PDB entry 9B8T | electron microscopy, 2.95 A resolution | chains A and T of the 6 polymer chains in the assembly

Chain A:
Protein: DNA polymerase epsilon catalytic subunit
From: Homo sapiens
Notes: EC 2.7.7.7
UniProt: Q9Y5S4 (Q9Y5S4_HUMAN); numbering as in UniProt (aligned over 1-2286)
Chain sequence (2286 residues; row label = number of the first residue in the row):
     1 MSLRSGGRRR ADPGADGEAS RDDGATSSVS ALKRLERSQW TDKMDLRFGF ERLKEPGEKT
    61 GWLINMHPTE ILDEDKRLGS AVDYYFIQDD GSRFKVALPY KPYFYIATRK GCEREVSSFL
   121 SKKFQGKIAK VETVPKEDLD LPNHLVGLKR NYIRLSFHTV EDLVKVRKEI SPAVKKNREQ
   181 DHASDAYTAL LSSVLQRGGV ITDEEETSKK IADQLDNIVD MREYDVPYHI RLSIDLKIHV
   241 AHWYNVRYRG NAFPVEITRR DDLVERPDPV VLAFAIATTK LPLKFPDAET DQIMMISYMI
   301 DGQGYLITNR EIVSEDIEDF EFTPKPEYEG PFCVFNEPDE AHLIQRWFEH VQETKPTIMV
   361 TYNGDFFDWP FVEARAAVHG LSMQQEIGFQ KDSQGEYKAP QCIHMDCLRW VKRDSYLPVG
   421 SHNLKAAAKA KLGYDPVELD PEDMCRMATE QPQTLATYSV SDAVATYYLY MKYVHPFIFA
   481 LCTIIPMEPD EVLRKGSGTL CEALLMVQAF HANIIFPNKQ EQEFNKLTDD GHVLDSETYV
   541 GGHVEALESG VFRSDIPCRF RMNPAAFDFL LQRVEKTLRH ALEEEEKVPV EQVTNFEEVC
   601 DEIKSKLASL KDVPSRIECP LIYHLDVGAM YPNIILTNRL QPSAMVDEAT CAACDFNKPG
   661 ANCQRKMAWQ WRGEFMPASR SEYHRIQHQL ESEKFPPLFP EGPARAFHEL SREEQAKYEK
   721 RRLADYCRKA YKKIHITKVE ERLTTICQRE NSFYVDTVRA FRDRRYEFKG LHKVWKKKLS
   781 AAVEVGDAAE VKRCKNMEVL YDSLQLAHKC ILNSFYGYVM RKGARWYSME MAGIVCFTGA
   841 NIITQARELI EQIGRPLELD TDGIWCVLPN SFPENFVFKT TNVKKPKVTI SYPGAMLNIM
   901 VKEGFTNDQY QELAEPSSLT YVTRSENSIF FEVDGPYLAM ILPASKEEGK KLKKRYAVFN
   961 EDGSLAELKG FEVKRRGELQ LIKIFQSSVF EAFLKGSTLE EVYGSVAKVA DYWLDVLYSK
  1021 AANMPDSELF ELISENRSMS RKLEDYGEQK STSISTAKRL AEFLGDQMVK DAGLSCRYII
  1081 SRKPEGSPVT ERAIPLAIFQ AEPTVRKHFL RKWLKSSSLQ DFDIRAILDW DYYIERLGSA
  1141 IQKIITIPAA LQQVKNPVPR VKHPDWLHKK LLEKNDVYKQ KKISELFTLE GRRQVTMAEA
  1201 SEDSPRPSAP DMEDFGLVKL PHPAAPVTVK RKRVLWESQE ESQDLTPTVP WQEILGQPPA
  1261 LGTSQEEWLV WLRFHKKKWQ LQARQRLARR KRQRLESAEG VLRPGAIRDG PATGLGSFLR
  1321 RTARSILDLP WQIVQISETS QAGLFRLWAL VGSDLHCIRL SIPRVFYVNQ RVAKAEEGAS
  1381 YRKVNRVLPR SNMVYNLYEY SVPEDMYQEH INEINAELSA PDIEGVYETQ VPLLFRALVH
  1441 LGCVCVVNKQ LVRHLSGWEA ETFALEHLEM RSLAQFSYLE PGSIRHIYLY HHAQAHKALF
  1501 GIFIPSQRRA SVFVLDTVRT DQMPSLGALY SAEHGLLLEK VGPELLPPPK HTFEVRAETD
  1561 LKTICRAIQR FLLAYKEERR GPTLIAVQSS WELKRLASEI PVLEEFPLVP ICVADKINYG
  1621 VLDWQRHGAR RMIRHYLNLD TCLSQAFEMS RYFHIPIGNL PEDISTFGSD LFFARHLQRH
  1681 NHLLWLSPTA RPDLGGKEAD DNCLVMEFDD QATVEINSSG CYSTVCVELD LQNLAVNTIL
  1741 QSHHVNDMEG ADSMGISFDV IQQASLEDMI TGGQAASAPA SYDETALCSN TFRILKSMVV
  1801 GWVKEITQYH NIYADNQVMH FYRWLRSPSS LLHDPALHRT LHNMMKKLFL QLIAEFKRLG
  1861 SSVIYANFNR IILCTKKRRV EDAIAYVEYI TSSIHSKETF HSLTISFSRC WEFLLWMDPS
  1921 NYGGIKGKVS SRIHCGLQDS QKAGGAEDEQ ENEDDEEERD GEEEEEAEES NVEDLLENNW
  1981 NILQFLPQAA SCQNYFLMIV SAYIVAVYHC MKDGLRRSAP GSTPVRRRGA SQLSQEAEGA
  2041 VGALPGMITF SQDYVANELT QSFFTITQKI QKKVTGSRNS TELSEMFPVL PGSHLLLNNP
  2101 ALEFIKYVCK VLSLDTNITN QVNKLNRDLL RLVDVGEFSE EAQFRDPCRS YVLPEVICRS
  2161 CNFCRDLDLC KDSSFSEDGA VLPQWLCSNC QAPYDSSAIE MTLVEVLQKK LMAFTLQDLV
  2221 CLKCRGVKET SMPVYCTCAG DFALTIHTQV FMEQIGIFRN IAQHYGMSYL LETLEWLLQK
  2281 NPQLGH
Disordered / not traced: 1-23, 183-211, 1199-2286
Sequence notes: engineered mutation Ala275 (Asp in Q9Y5S4), Ala277 (Glu in Q9Y5S4)
Ion coordination: Mg2+: Asp626, Val627, Asp862 (together with dTTP); 4Fe-4S cluster Fe: Cys651, Cys654, Cys663, Cys747
Residues lining bound ligands:
  - 4Fe-4S cluster (SF4): Thr650, Cys651, Cys654, Phe656, Asn657, Cys663, Gln664, Cys747, Arg749
  - dTTP (TTP): Tyr416, Asp626, Val627, Gly628, Ala629, Met630, Tyr631, Pro632, Arg765, Lys769, Lys809, Asn813, Tyr816, Thr861, Asp862
Reported in the primary citation:
  - 4Fe-4S cluster coordination: Cys651, Cys654, Cys663, Cys747
  - binding site for dTTP: Tyr416, Ala629, Tyr631, Arg765, Lys769, Lys809, Asn813
  - Mg2+ coordination: Asp626, Val627, Asp862
  - binding site for Template DNA (chain T): Ser497, Thr499, Gly541, Lys732, Arg821, Lys953, Thr1090
  - binding site for Primer DNA: Lys733, His735, Tyr956, Lys974, Arg976, Tyr1046
  - disease-associated variants - R685W: unchanged catalytic activity on PCNA
  - mutagenesis - R685W: unchanged catalytic activity on PCNA
  - mutagenesis - H684A/R685A/Q689A/Y726A/K729A: abolished catalytic activity

Chain T:
Molecule: Template DNA
Sequence (59 nucleotides; each row starts with the number of its first residue):
     1 GCCACGCTGA GAGCCAGCAG CAAAGTGAAA AATCTAAAGC ATCACCTTGC TGAACCTCA
Disordered / not traced: 1-20, 48-59

How chain A and chain T interact:
Residue-residue contacts (59; chain A residue first):
  Arg167(A) with DC21(T), salt bridge to the phosphate
  Lys168(A) with DC21(T), salt bridge to the phosphate
  Gln394(A) with DC21(T), phosphate contact; DA22(T), phosphate contact
  Tyr416(A) with DA24(T), base contact
  Arg494(A) with DA23(T), phosphate contact
  Lys495(A) with DA22(T), phosphate contact; DA23(T), phosphate contact
  Gly496(A) with DA23(T), hydrogen bond to the phosphate; DA24(T), phosphate contact
  Ser497(A) with DA24(T), hydrogen bond to the phosphate
  Gly498(A) with DA24(T), hydrogen bond to the phosphate
  Thr499(A) with DA23(T), hydrogen bond to the phosphate; DA24(T), phosphate contact
  Thr538(A) with DT26(T), sugar contact
  Tyr539(A) with DG25(T), sugar contact; DT26(T), phosphate contact; DG27(T), phosphate contact
  Val540(A) with DG27(T), phosphate contact
  Gly541(A) with DT26(T), hydrogen bond to the phosphate; DG27(T), hydrogen bond to the phosphate
  Gly542(A) with DG27(T), sugar contact
  Val544(A) with DA28(T), phosphate contact
  Arg672(A) with DG27(T), salt bridge to the phosphate
  Asn813(A) with DA24(T), base contact
  Ser814(A) with DA24(T), base contact
  Tyr816(A) with DG25(T), base contact
  Gly817(A) with DA24(T), sugar contact; DG25(T), sugar contact
  Met820(A) with DA24(T), phosphate contact; DG25(T), phosphate contact
  Arg821(A) with DA23(T), hydrogen bond to the base; DA24(T), salt bridge to the phosphate
  Lys822(A) with DA23(T), hydrogen bond to the base
  Gly823(A) with DA23(T), base contact
  Lys946(A) with DA31(T), salt bridge to the phosphate
  Lys951(A) with DA29(T), phosphate contact
  Leu952(A) with DA29(T), phosphate contact; DA30(T), phosphate contact
  Lys953(A) with DA28(T), salt bridge to the phosphate; DA29(T), hydrogen bond to the phosphate
  Lys954(A) with DG27(T), base contact; DA28(T), sugar contact
  Arg955(A) with DA29(T), hydrogen bond to the phosphate; DA30(T), salt bridge to the phosphate
  Glu972(A) with DA30(T), sugar contact
  Arg975(A) with DA29(T), base contact
  Lys1050(A) with DT33(T), sugar contact; DC34(T), salt bridge to the phosphate
  Thr1052(A) with DA32(T), sugar contact
  Pro1088(A) with DT33(T), phosphate contact
  Val1089(A) with DA32(T), phosphate contact; DT33(T), hydrogen bond to the phosphate
  Thr1090(A) with DA32(T), phosphate contact; DT33(T), hydrogen bond to the phosphate
  Tyr1132(A) with DA32(T), hydrogen bond to the phosphate
  Arg1136(A) with DA31(T), sugar contact; DA32(T), salt bridge to the phosphate
  Lys1143(A) with DA30(T), phosphate contact
Other interface residues (no listed pair), chain A (48 interface residues in all): Arg409, Glu537, Lys732, Cys810, Tyr818, Glu1091, Ser1139
Other interface residues (no listed pair), chain T (15 interface residues in all): DA37

Summary:
The interface between chain A and chain T involves 48 residues on one side and 15 on the other; the contacts
include 13 hydrogen bonds and 9 salt bridges. Polar contacts include Arg821(A)-DA23(T), Lys822(A)-DA23(T) and
Gly496(A)-DA23(T). From the paper: a binding site for dTTP at Tyr416(A), Ala629(A) and Tyr631(A) among others;
H684A/R685A/Q689A/Y726A/K729A of chain A abolish catalytic activity.
Chain A is DNA polymerase epsilon catalytic subunit (Homo sapiens) and chain T is Template DNA; the structure,
Human polymerase epsilon bound to PCNA and DNA in the nucleotide bound state, was determined by electron
microscopy together with 9B8S from the same study.
